PDB entry 7T9K | electron microscopy, 2.45 A resolution | chains B and C of the 5 polymer chains in the assembly

# Chain B (and C)
Molecule: Spike glycoprotein
From: Severe acute respiratory syndrome coronavirus 2
Notes: chain C of this document is another copy of the same molecule, construct and numbering; everything in this record applies to it too
UniProt: P0DTC2 (SPIKE_SARS2); aligned to UniProt positions 1-1208 over residues 1-1208
Amino-acid sequence (1285 residues; row label = number of the first residue in the row; note: 9 numbers in that range are skipped by the numbering (no residue carries them; nothing is unmodelled there); a row labelled like 210A-210F holds insertion residues (210A, then the next letters in order)):
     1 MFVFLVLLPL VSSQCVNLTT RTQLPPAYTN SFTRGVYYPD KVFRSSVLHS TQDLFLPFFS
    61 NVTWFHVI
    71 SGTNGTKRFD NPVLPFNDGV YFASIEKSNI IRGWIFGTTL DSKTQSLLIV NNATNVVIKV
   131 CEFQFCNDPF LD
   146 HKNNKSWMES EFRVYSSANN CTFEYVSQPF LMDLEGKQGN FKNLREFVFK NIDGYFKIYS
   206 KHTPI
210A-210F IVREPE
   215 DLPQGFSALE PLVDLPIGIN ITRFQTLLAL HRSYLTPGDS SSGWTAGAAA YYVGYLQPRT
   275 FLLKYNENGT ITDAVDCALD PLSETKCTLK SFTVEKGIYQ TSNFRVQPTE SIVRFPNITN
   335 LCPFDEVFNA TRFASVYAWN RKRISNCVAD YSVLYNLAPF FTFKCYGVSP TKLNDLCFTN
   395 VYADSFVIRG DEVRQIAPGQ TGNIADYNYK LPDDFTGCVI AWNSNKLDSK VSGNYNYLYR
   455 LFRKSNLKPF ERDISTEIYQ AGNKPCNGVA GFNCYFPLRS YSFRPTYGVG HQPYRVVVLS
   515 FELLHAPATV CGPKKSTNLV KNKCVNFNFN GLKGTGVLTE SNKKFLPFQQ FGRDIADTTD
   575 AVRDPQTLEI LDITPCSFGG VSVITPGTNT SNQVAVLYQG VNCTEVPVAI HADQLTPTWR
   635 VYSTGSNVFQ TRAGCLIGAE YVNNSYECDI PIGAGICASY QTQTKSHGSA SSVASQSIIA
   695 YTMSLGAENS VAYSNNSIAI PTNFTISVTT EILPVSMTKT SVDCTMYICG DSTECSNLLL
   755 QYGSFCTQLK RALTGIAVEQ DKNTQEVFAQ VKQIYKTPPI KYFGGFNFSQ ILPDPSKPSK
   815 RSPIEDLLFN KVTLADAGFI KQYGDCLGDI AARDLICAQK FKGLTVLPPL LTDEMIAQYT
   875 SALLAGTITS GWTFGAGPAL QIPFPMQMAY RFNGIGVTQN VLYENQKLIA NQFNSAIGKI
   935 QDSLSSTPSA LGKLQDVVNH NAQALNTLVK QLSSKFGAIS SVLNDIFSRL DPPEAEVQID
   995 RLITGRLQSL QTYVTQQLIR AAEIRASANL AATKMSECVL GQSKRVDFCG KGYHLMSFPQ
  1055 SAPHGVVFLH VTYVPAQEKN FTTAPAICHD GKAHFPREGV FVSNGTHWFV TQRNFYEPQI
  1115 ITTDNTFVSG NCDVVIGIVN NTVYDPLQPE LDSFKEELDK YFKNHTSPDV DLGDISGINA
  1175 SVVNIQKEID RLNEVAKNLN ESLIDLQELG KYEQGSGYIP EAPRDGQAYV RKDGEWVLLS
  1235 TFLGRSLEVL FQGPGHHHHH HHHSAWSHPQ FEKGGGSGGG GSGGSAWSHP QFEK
Unresolved in the structure: 1-13, 71-76, 146-152, 177-184, 210A-210F, 248-256, 621-640, 676-690, 828-855, 1148-1288 (chain C: 1-13, 71-76, 146-152, 177-184, 210A-210F, 248-256, 331-529, 621-640, 676-690, 828-855, 1148-1288)
Disulfide bonds: Cys15-Cys136, Cys131-Cys166, Cys291-Cys301, Cys336-Cys361, Cys379-Cys432, Cys480-Cys488, Cys538-Cys590, Cys617-Cys649, Cys662-Cys671, Cys738-Cys760, Cys743-Cys749, Cys1032-Cys1043, Cys1082-Cys1126
Glycans and other covalent adducts: N-acetylglucosamine (NAG) linked to Asn17, Asn61, Asn122, Asn165, Asn234, Asn282, Asn331, Asn343, Asn709, Asn717, Asn801, Asn1074, Asn1098, Asn1134
Differences from the reference sequence: conflict Val67 (Ala in P0DTC2), Ile95 (Thr in P0DTC2), Asp142 (Tyr145 in P0DTC2), 39 further conflict positions vs the reference (P0DTC2) not listed; insertion (210A-210B); expression tag (1209-1288)
UniProt features mapped onto this chain:
  - region: Asn280 to Cys301 (Putative superantigen), Arg403 to Asp405 (Integrin-binding motif), Asn448 to Phe456 (Immunodominant HLA epitope recognized by the CD8+), Ser816 to Tyr837 (Fusion peptide 1), Lys835 to Phe855 (Fusion peptide 2), Asp1163 to Glu1202 (Heptad repeat 2)
  - site: Arg815, Ser816 (Cleavage)
  - glycosylation: Asn17 (N-linked (GlcNAc...) (complex) asparagine), Asn61 (N-linked (GlcNAc...) (hybrid) asparagine), Asn74 (N-linked (GlcNAc...) (complex) asparagine), Asn122 (N-linked (GlcNAc...) (hybrid) asparagine), Asn149 (N-linked (GlcNAc...) (complex) asparagine), Asn165 (N-linked (GlcNAc...) (complex) asparagine), Asn234 (N-linked (GlcNAc...) (high mannose) asparagine), Asn282 (N-linked (GlcNAc...) (complex) asparagine), Thr323 (O-linked (GalNAc) threonine), Ser325 (O-linked (HexNAc...) serine), Asn331 (N-linked (GlcNAc...) (complex) asparagine), Asn343 (N-linked (GlcNAc...) (complex) asparagine), Asn603 (N-linked (GlcNAc...) (hybrid) asparagine), Asn616 (N-linked (GlcNAc...) (complex) asparagine), Asn657 (N-linked (GlcNAc...) (complex) asparagine), Thr676 (O-linked (GlcNAc...) threonine), Thr678 (O-linked (GlcNAc...) threonine), Asn709 (N-linked (GlcNAc...) (high mannose) asparagine), Asn717 (N-linked (GlcNAc...) (hybrid) asparagine), Asn801 (N-linked (GlcNAc...) (hybrid) asparagine) and 6 more in UniProt

# How chain B and chain C interact
Residue-residue contacts (160):
  Gln314(B) with Ser735(C), hydrogen bond
  Asn317(B) with Asp737(C)
  Arg319(B) with Met740(C)
  Arg357(B) with Cys166(C); Thr167(C), hydrogen bond (side chain-backbone)
  Asn360(B) with Phe168(C); Glu169(C), hydrogen bond (side chain-backbone)
  His519(B) with Gly232(C), hydrogen bond (side chain-backbone)
  Ala520(B) with Ile231(C); Gly232(C)
  Pro521(B) with Gly199(C); Tyr200(C); Pro230(C); Gly232(C)
  Lys547(B) with Asn978(C)
  Thr549(B) with Asp745(C), hydrogen bond
  Lys557(B) with Phe43(C)
  Lys558(B) with Phe43(C); Asn282(C)
  Phe559(B) with Phe43(C), hydrophobic
  Leu560(B) with Tyr38(C)
  Phe562(B) with Tyr38(C), hydrophobic; Lys41(C); Glu224(C); Pro225(C), hydrophobic
  Gln563(B) with Lys41(C); Val42(C); Phe43(C); Gly283(C)
  Gln564(B) with Lys41(C), hydrogen bond (backbone-backbone)
  Phe565(B) with Lys41(C); Val42(C); Phe43(C), hydrogen bond (backbone-backbone)
  Gly566(B) with Phe43(C)
  Arg567(B) with Val42(C); Phe43(C), hydrogen bond (backbone-backbone); Arg44(C)
  Asp568(B) with Lys856(C), salt bridge
  Ile569(B) with Val47(C), hydrophobic
  Ala570(B) with Lys856(C); Val963(C), hydrophobic
  Asp571(B) with His49(C), salt bridge
  Thr572(B) with Lys856(C), hydrogen bond
  Phe592(B) with Met740(C), hydrophobic; Lys856(C); Leu858(C)
  Gln613(B) with Leu861(C)
  Ala647(B) with Pro862(C), hydrophobic
  Pro665(B) with Leu864(C), hydrophobic
  Gly667(B) with Leu864(C)
  Ala668(B) with Pro863(C), hydrogen bond (backbone-backbone); Leu864(C); Thr866(C)
  Gly669(B) with Leu864(C), hydrogen bond (backbone-backbone); Thr866(C); Met869(C)
  Ile670(B) with Leu864(C)
  Met697(B) with Leu865(C), hydrophobic; Met869(C), hydrophobic
  Leu699(B) with Ile788(C), hydrophobic; Met869(C); Gln872(C); Tyr873(C)
  Gly700(B) with Lys786(C); Ile788(C)
  Ala701(B) with Lys786(C); Gln787(C); Ile788(C), hydrogen bond (backbone-backbone)
  Glu702(B) with Ile788(C); Lys790(C)
  Asn703(B) with Gln787(C), hydrogen bond; Ile788(C), hydrogen bond (backbone-backbone); Tyr789(C); Lys790(C)
  Val705(B) with Tyr789(C), hydrophobic; Lys790(C); Thr883(C); Ala893(C), hydrophobic; Gln895(C)
  Ala706(B) with Gln895(C)
  Tyr707(B) with Pro792(C), hydrophobic; Tyr796(C); Phe797(C), hydrophobic; Thr883(C); Ile896(C); Pro897(C), hydrophobic; Phe898(C), hydrogen bond (side chain-backbone)
  Ser708(B) with Pro897(C)
  Asn709(B) with Pro897(C)
  Ser711(B) with Gln895(C); Pro897(C)
  Ile712(B) with Gln895(C); Ile896(C), hydrophobic
  Ala713(B) with Leu894(C); Gln895(C), hydrogen bond (backbone-backbone)
  Pro715(B) with Leu894(C), hydrophobic
  Gln957(B) with Arg765(C)
  Thr961(B) with Ser758(C); Gln762(C); Arg765(C)
  Gln965(B) with Tyr756(C); Gly757(C); Ser758(C), hydrogen bond (side chain-backbone); Phe759(C)
  Ser968(B) with Gln755(C); Tyr756(C); Gly757(C)
  Lys969(B) with Gln755(C), hydrogen bond (backbone-backbone)
  Phe970(B) with Gln755(C), hydrogen bond (backbone-backbone); Tyr756(C), hydrophobic; Phe759(C), hydrophobic
  Arg995(B) with Tyr756(C), hydrogen bond; Asp994(C), salt bridge
  Gln1002(B) with Gln1005(C), hydrogen bond
  Ser1003(B) with Phe759(C)
  Thr1006(B) with Gln1005(C)
  Thr1009(B) with Thr1009(C)
  Ile1013(B) with Leu1012(C), hydrophobic
  Glu1017(B) with Glu773(C); Arg1019(C), salt bridge
  Arg1039(B) with Thr1027(C); Glu1031(C), salt bridge; Arg1039(C)
  Val1040(B) with Ser1030(C); Glu1031(C); Leu1034(C); Gly1035(C)
  Asp1041(B) with Gln784(C); Gly889(C); Ser1030(C), hydrogen bond; Leu1034(C)
  Lys1045(B) with Gly889(C), hydrogen bond (side chain-backbone)
  Gly1046(B) with Ala890(C)
  Tyr1047(B) with Trp886(C); Ala890(C)
  Pro1069(B) with Ala890(C); Pro892(C)
  Glu1072(B) with Pro892(C); Leu894(C)
  Asn1074(B) with Gln895(C), hydrogen bond
  Thr1077(B) with Pro897(C); Met900(C)
  Ala1078(B) with Met900(C)
  Pro1079(B) with Tyr917(C)
  Phe1089(B) with Asn914(C); Tyr917(C), hydrophobic
  Pro1090(B) with Gln913(C), hydrogen bond (backbone-side chain)
  Val1094(B) with Met900(C), hydrophobic; Tyr904(C)
  Arg1107(B) with Tyr904(C); Asn907(C), hydrogen bond; Gln913(C)
  Phe1121(B) with Asn914(C)
  Ser1123(B) with Asn914(C), hydrogen bond; Glu918(C), hydrogen bond; Glu1111(C)
  Val1128(B) with Glu918(C)
  Val1129(B) with Tyr917(C), hydrophobic
  Leu1141(B) with Leu1141(C), hydrophobic; Glu1144(C)
Also at the interface, not in a pair above, chain B (95 interface residues in all): Ser359, Arg646, Ile666, Cys671, Ser704, Asn710, Gly971, Phe1042, Tyr1067, Val1068, Val1122, Ile1130, Leu1145
Also at the interface, not in a pair above, chain C (101 interface residues in all): Asp40, Ser45, Asp198, Thr284, Lys764, Thr768, Thr859, Thr887, Gly891, Thr912, Gln920, Lys964, Leu1001, Ile1013, Gln1113

# In short
95 residues of chain B face 101 of chain C across their interface; the contacts include 28 hydrogen bonds and
5 salt bridges. Polar contacts include Asp568(B)-Lys856(C), Asp571(B)-His49(C) and Arg995(B)-Asp994(C).
N-acetylglucosamine is covalently linked to Asn17(B), Asn61(B), Asn122(B), Asn165(B), Asn234(B) and Asn282(B)
and 8 more.
Both chains are Spike glycoprotein (Severe acute respiratory syndrome coronavirus 2). Entry 7T9K (Cryo-EM
structure of SARS-CoV-2 Omicron spike protein in complex with human ACE2) was determined by electron
microscopy (same publication as 7T9J and 7T9L).
